Entry 4KQB (X-ray diffraction, 3.04 A resolution); this record covers chain A.

# Chain A
Protein: Protein H03A11.1
Source organism: Caenorhabditis elegans
UniProtKB: Q9XTW2 (Q9XTW2_CAEEL); numbering as in UniProt (aligned over 60-512)
Chain sequence (453 residues; numbered 60 to 512; the number before each row is that of its first residue):
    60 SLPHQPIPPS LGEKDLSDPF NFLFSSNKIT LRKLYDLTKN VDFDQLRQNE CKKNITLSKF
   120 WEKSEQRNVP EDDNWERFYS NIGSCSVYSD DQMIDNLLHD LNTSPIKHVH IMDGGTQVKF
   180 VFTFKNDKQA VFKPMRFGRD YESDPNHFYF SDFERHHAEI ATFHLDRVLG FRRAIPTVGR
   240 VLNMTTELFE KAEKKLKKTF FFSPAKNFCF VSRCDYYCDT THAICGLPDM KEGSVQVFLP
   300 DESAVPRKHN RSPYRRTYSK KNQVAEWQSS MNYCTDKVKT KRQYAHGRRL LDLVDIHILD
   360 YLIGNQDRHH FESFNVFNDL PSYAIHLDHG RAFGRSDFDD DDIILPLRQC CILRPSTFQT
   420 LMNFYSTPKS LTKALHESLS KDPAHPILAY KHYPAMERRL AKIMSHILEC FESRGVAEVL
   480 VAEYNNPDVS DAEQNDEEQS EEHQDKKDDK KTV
Unresolved in the structure: 60-61, 122-129, 489-512
Disulfides: C110-C144, C268-C284, C273-C277, C333-C409, C410-C469
Glycans and other covalent adducts: N-acetylglucosamine (NAG) linked to N113, N242
Ion coordination: Mn2+ site 1: E213, D387 (together with ADP); Ni2+ near H281 (its only coordinating residue here); Mn2+ site 2: D387 (together with ADP)
Residues lining bound ligands: ADP (adenosine-5'-diphosphate): M171, G173, G174, T175, Q176, K178, V190, K192, E213, I234, Q295, V296, F297, L298, R306, H308, E371, L386, D387
Curated features (UniProtKB/Swiss-Prot):
  - active site: D366
  - binding site (ATP): Q176, K192, E213, Q295 to L298, E371, D387
  - binding site (Mn(2+)): E213, D387
  - glycosylation (N-linked (GlcNAc...) asparagine): N113, N242
What the authors report for this chain:
  - binding site for ADP: M171, K178, V190, K192, I234, Q295, F297, L298, E371, L386
  - contacts within the chain: K192-E218 (salt bridge), K192-E213 (salt bridge), R306-E371 (salt bridge), H308-E371 (salt bridge), D366-R390 (salt bridge), D359-R367
  - Mn2+ coordination: E213, D387
  - conformationally variable residues (side-chain flip): D387
  - catalytic residues: D366 (proposed by the authors, not directly observed)
  - specificity-determining residues: R314 (proposed by the authors, not directly observed)

# Summary
Ligands of chain A: ADP. Covalently linked N-acetylglucosamine: at N113 and N242. E213 and D387 coordinate
Mn2+ site 1. From UniProt: active-site residue D366, 9 ATP-binding residues and Mn2+-binding residues E213 and
D387. From the paper: the catalytic residue D366; a binding site for ADP at M171, K178 and V190 among others.
Chain A is Protein H03A11.1 (Caenorhabditis elegans); the structure, crystal structure of the Golgi casein
kinase with Mn/ADP bound, was determined by X-ray diffraction together with 4KQA from the same study.
